Entry 6BG0 (X-ray diffraction, 2.12 A resolution); this record covers chains C and G of the 3 polymer chains in the assembly.

== Chain C ==
Molecule: Caspase-3
From: Homo sapiens
Notes: EC 3.4.22.56
UniProtKB: P42574 (CASP3_HUMAN); residue numbers follow UniProt; this construct covers 176-277
Sequence (102 residues; row label = number of the first residue in the row):
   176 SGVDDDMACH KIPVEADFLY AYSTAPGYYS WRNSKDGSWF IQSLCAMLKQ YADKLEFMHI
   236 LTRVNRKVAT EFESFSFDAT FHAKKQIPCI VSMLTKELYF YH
Disordered / not traced: 176-184
Bound ions: Na+: W206 (shared with 1 residue of chain A)
UniProt features mapped onto this chain:
  - modified residue: R207 (Microbial infection: ADP-riboxanated arginine)
  - mutagenesis: R207 (R207A: Abolished ADP-riboxanation by C.violaceum CopC)
What the authors report for this chain:
  - post-translational modification sites: T245, S249 (proposed by the authors, not directly observed)

== Chain G ==
Molecule: Ac-asp-glu-val-asp-cmk
Sequence (6 residues; each row starts with the number of its first residue):
     1 XDEVDX
Modified positions: ACE (acetyl group) at position 1; 0QE (chloromethane) at position 6

== How chain C and chain G interact ==
Residue-residue contacts (19; chain C residue first):
  Y204(C) with V4(G), hydrophobic
  S205(C) with V4(G); D5(G), hydrogen bond (backbone-backbone); 0QE_6(G)
  W206(C) with D2(G); E3(G)
  R207(C) with ACE_1(G); D2(G); E3(G), salt bridge; V4(G), hydrogen bond (side chain-backbone); D5(G), salt bridge
  N208(C) with ACE_1(G); D2(G), hydrogen bond
  S209(C) with ACE_1(G), hydrogen bond (backbone-backbone); E3(G)
  W214(C) with D2(G), hydrogen bond
  E248(C) with D2(G)
  S249(C) with D2(G)
  F250(C) with D2(G), hydrogen bond (backbone-side chain)
Also at the interface, not in a pair above, chain C (11 interface residues in all): F256

== In short ==
11 residues of chain C face 6 of chain G across their interface, with 6 hydrogen bonds and 2 salt bridges.
Among the polar pairs are R207(C)-E3(G), R207(C)-D5(G) and R207(C)-V4(G). UniProt lists one mutagenesis site
on chain C. The paper reports modification sites T245(C) and S249(C).
Here chain C is Caspase-3 (Homo sapiens) and chain G is Ac-asp-glu-val-asp-cmk. Entry 6BG0 (Caspase-3 Mutant -
D9A,D28A,S150D) was determined by X-ray diffraction (same publication as 6BDV, 6BFJ, 6BFK, 6BFL, 6BFO, 6BG1
and 7 further entries).
